PDB entry 7AOR | electron microscopy, 3.50 A resolution | chains i and 2 of the 57 polymer chains in the assembly

# Chain i
Protein: uS15m
Organism: Trypanosoma cruzi (strain CL Brener)
UniProtKB: Q4DS13 (Q4DS13_TRYCC); residues 1-429 here = UniProt positions 1-429
Chain sequence (429 residues; numbered 1 to 429; the number before each row is that of its first residue):
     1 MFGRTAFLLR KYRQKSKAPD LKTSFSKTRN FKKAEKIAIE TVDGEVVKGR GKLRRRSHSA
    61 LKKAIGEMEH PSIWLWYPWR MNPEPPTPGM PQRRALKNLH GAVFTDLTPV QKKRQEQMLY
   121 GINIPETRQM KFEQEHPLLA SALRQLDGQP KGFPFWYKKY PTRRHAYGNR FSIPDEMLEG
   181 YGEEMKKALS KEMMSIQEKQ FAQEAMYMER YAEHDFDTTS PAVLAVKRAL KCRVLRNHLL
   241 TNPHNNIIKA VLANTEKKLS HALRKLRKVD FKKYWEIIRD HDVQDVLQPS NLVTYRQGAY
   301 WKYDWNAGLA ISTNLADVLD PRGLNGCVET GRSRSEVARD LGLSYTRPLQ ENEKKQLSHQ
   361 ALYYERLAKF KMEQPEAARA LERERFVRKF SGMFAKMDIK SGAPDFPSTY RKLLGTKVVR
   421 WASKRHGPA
Unresolved in the structure: 1-68, 429

# Chain 2
Molecule: 8129-nt RNA strand
Organism: Trypanosoma cruzi (strain CL Brener)
Sequence (8129 nucleotides; numbered -2588 to 5540; the number before each row is that of its first residue; numbers below 1 keep their minus sign (U-2588 is residue -2588)):
 -2588 UUUAAUGGGU AAUUUUAAAG CAAGUAAUUA UGAAUUAGGA UAAGAACAGA AUUCCUCAAG
 -2528 UCCCUAAUUG CGAUUAUUUG UUAAGAUCUU UUUGAGGAUA GAUCUAAAAU UACCAAGUCC
 -2468 AAUUUUUGUA UAUGGGCGGG CUAUGAAAAU AUAAAAUUAU AUAUUUUCUA GUUUGAUCGA
 -2408 AAAUGCUUUU CGAUUUGAAA AUUUAAAUUA AAUUUAAGUU UAAUUUUCAA UUUUCAAAAU
 -2348 UUGAAACAAU UUUGGAAUUU UGGUAGGUAU UUUAUUGAUA GGUUUAAAUC ACCGCUGUAU
 -2288 AAAUUUUGGU AGUAAAACUU UUUGUAAUAA UGCGUUUUUA UUAUCAGUUA UUUAUGGGUG
 -2228 UUUGUGAUUU AAAUGUAAUC AGUUUAGUAC AAAUCAUUUU UCUAAAUUAU UUUGAGUUUU
 -2168 GGGAUUUGGA GGUUUGAACU UGAAUUUAAA UUUAGUUUCA AGUCAAGUCG UAUAAAAAAC
 -2108 AUGGCAUUUU UUGUUGCUAU AAGUUUUUUA UAUAACUCUU UGAUUCGAAA UUAAAUUUAA
 -2048 AUUUAGGUUU UAGCUAUUUU AAAUUCCAAC UUGAAAUUUG UUUUGGGUUU UUAUAAUUGA
 -1988 GUUUUAAAUU UUAAAUCCAA AUUUAAAUAG GAUCUUCUUU ACUAAUGAAA AUAUUUUACA
 -1928 AAUCUUUUGC AAAAAUAUUU UAAUUUAGUA AGGAUGGUUG GUAUUUUAAA UUUCGGUUUA
 -1868 AUUUUUAAAA UUUUUUUAUU GACCAAACAU UUUCAAGGUU AGUGGGAAUA GCUAUGACUU
 -1808 UGGUUUAGAU UUAGUUUUAU CAUUGAAUUG UUAUGUAAAG GAUUUGUGGU UAUACAAUAU
 -1748 GUUUAUGUAU GUGUUUAUUA UAUGUACUCG AUUAGAGAAG CUAAACUUAA AUUCAAACCU
 -1688 CCAAUUUCCA AAACUUGAAA CAAUUUUUAG GUGAUUUAUU AAGAAUUGAU UUAAAAUUAU
 -1628 GAAUGUAUAA AUUUUGGUAG UAGGUUUUUU UUGUAAUAAU GUGUUUAUAA AUUGUAACUA
 -1568 AUCUGGUUUA AACUAUUUUU CUAAAUUAUU UUAGGUUUUU UUUGGGACAU GAGAGUUUAA
 -1508 AUUUGAAUUU ACUUUUAAGU UAUCAAUAAA AAACAUGUUU UUUGUGCUAU UAAAAUUUAU
 -1448 AUAAUCUUUU UGACGUCAAA UUUAAAUUUA GGUUUAUUCU AAUUCGAAAC UUUUUGGUUU
 -1388 UUUAAUAAAU AACUCCAAUA AAUCUAAAUU UUUUUAUAGA UCAAACAUUU UUAAGGUUGG
 -1328 UAGGCAUAGU UAUGACUUUC UAGUUUAAUU UAGUUUUAUU UAUUGAAUUG UUAUGUAAAG
 -1268 GAUUUGUGGU UGGGAAUGUU UAUGUUUAUG UUUAUUAUGU GUAUUUUAUU UAAUUAGAAA
 -1208 AGCUUUUAAA AAUUUAAAAU UUGUAAUCCA AAUUUUACCA AUUAAGAAGA AUAUUAUAAU
 -1148 AAUGGGUGUC UUAUAUUUUA AAUAAAUAUU UAAAUUCCGU GUAGUAAAUU UAUUAUUUGU
 -1088 AUUAUUUAUA UAAUAGGUGU AUUAUAUUUA AAUUUUAAAU UUGUUGUUUU AUAUUUAGAU
 -1028 ACAUAUUUAU AGAUUAAUAU AUUUAAAUAA UAUUUUAAAA UUUAUUGAAC UGUAAUUAUU
  -968 AGUUUAAUAU UUUUAGUUUG AUGUUGAAAU AUUUAAUUAA AGAUGUUACA GUUGUUCUAU
  -908 AUGUACCAAA UAAAUAUAGU AAGAUUAUUU UAGUUGAAUU AAUAAAUAAA UAUUUAUUUU
  -848 UCUUUGUAAA UAUUAUGAAC AAUUUAAAAA UUAAUCUGUU UAACUAAAAU GUUAUAUAUA
  -788 AUAAUCUAAG UUAAUUUGAA UAUUAAAAGU ACAAGUAUAA UUUGUAAUUC UAAAGUAUUU
  -728 UAAUGGUAUA UUUUUAGUAG GUAAAUGAAA AGUAUAAAUG GAUAUAACUU AAUAUUUAAU
  -668 AUUUGUUUAA UGAAAAGUAU UUUAUUAUUA UAUUGUAUAG UAUUAUUAUA GUGUAUAGUU
  -608 UUUUAAAAAU AUAAAAAUAU UGUUAAUAAA AUUAUCGUAU UUUAAGUGCG UUUAUUAAAU
  -548 GCGUUUGUCU AAGAUAAUUA UUUAAGAUUA UUCUUGUAAA UAUAUUUAAA UAUUAAUAAU
  -488 UCUUAAAAUA AAAAAAUAUC CUCAAUUGCA AUAUUAUUGU AGCAUAGUAA UUUGUUAACU
  -428 AAAUAUUAAA GUGUUCCAUA GAAAAUUUUU AAAUUACAAC AAAUAAAAUA AAGUAUGAAU
  -368 UAAUAUCAAA AUUUUAAUAA AAAUUAAAAA AUUAAAAUAG GGCAAGUCCU ACUCUCCUUU
  -308 ACAAAGAGAA CAUUAUGAUA UGUAAUUGUA UGUUUGAUUG GGGCAAUACU AUAUUUAUUU
  -248 AUAUAGCAUA AGAACUAUAU UCUUUGAAAU UAUAAAAGGU UCGAGCAGGU UAACAAGCAU
  -188 UAAAAAUAAA UGUGUUUCAU CGUCUACUUA UUACCAUGAU UGAUUGUUCA UCAAAAUAGU
  -128 AAUUCGUUAG UUGGGUUAAA AUCGUUGUAA AGCAGAUUUG UUUAUAUAUU UAAUUUUUAU
   -68 AAUUAAUAAU AAUUAAUAUA AGUACGCAAG GAUUGAUUAU UGAAAAAAGA AAGAAGAAUA
    -8 UAAUUUAUAU AAAUUAUGGU CAAUUGUUAG UAUUCAUAUU AAUUUUUUUA AAUGUUUUAU
    52 CAUUUUAUAA AGGUUUAUUU UUGAAAGAUU UUUUGUAUAA AAUUUUAGGA AUAGUUAAUA
   112 AUAAUUUAUA AUUUUGAUUA GAUUGUUUUG UUAAUGCUAU UAGAUGGGUG UGGAAAAAUA
   172 AAAAAAAUAA UUAAUAUAUA UCAAUAAUAA AUUAAAUUAA UCUAUUAGUC AGAAAUGGAU
   232 GCCAGCCGUU GCGGUAAUUU CUAUGCUUUU AAAUAUUAUA CAAUUAUCAU AUUAAAUUGU
   292 UAAGUGCUGA UUUAACCAAU AAAAAUAUAA AUAAUUUUUA UUUGUUUUUA AACACCAUUA
   352 GGUAUAUGCA AAUAUAAAAU UAUAGUAAUU AUAAAUUAUA UUAUAUUAUA UUUAUUCAUA
   412 UAAUUAAUAG GAUAAUAUUU GUAGUUUUUG AUACCAUGAU AAGGAUUAUA AAUUGAAAGU
   472 GUUAAUAUCA UAAUCAAAAU UUAUUAUUUA UAUUAAAUAU GUAUGUGUAG AUAAAAUAAG
   532 AAAUUAAAAA GGUAUUGUUG CCCACCAAUU UUUAUAAUAA AAAUAACGUG CAGUAAUUAA
   592 UAUAUUUAUA AAAAUAUAUU UUAGCUAAAU UAGAAUCAAU UUAAUAAUUU UAAGUUUUGG
   652 UUGAUUAAAA GAGGAGUUUU UGGAAGGUGG GGAUUUUCAU UUUGAUUUCC CAGAGAACCA
   712 GAGAGGCGGG AACCAGCGUU UUAUUUUUGG GGGAGAGCGG AGCGCGAGGA AAGCCCAUUU
   772 UGAGCAGGAG UUUUUCGGGG GGGAGGGGGC AUUUCUGGCG GAGAACAGAG AUUCUUGUUU
   832 CGGAAGGGGA GCAGGCCCGA CAGAUUUUUG CCAACGCAUU CAGGAGGGGA GCCUUAUUUG
   892 AAGUGCGCUU UCUUUCAAGA GGGGGAGAGA AGGGGAGAAG GGGAAGUGAG AAAUUUAGAA
   952 UUACACGGUG AAAUUAAAUU UUGACUAAAU UAAGGUUGCC CUCUUGUCGU CUCUAUCUCC
  1012 UCCCAACCCC UCUCCCCUUG GAUCCUUCCC CCCAAAACUC CUCGAUGUUU CUUCCCUACC
  1072 CAAAUCACUU CAGCGUUCCC CCGCUACCCA AUCAUCCUCC UACCAAACCC CCCGCCCCCU
  1132 UUACCCUCGC CCCCUCUCUC AAUCCAACUU CUCCUUUCUC AAUCCUCCUC CUCUCCCCAA
  1192 CCCUCUCCCC AAAAUUAAUU CCUCGUCUAA AAUUCCAUUU UGUUUAUAAA AAAAAUUAAG
  1252 UUGAUAUUAA UAUUAUUAAA UAUUCAAAAU UAUUUAUUAA UAUAAAGAAA GAAUAUUUUA
  1312 UUAGUAUAAU AUUAAUGUGU AUAAUGUUAA GUCAAAUUAA AAUGCCAGAU AUGUUAAAAA
  1372 ACAGGCUAUU GUAUUUAUCA AUAGACAAAA AAAUAUGUUU AAAUUUAAAU GUAUAUUUUU
  1432 GUAAUAUGGU UUUGUAAUGC ACAAAAUGAA UAAGGAACAU UUUUGUAUAU UAAUUUAUAU
  1492 GAUACAAAAA AACAUGACUA CAUGAUAAGU ACAAGAGGAG ACAGACGACA GUGUCCACAG
  1552 CACCCGUUUC AGCACAGUUG GAGGAGAGGG GAUAAGAUUU AUUGAUGAAA UUUGUGAUUU
  1612 GCAUCGUGGU ACAGAAAAGU UAUGUGAAUA UAAAAGUGUA GAACAAUGUC UUCCGAUUUC
  1672 GACAGGUUAG AAGAUGGGGA AGAGCAGGCA UUUUGGAGAA GGCGAGGGCG ACGGGCAAGC
  1732 GAAAGAUUUU GAAACUUUCC GAGAAGGGGG AACAGAGGGG UAAGGGGCUC CGGUUUAGAC
  1792 AGAGGAAUUU CGUUGACAAA GAGACAGAAG UUUUGGGGCG AGCAGGCUUU CAGGAAUGGA
  1852 UUCUUGAUGA GGGGGAGGGG AUUUUAAACA GGGAGGAGAG AGAGGGGAAU CGAUAGCGGC
  1912 UUUGGGGCAG AAAGAAUUGA UUAUUUAGAA GGGGGCCGCG AGGAGGGGAG AGUCGAAGGA
  1972 UUUUUGAUUU UUGUGAAGGA GAAGGAAGGG AGCAGAUUCG AACGGGAUAG CGAGAGGGAG
  2032 AAGCAAGGGG GGUUUUUGGG GGUUAAAAGG AAACCAGUUU UAGACCAAAG AAAGGGGGGG
  2092 GCCGGGAAUU CAGCUUUGUG GAACACCCCA AAGGGAUUUG AGGAAUUUUU GGGGGAGCUC
  2152 GACGGCGGGC GGAGCAUUAU UUGAGGAGGG CGGGAGCAGA AGGCUUUCUG AGGAAAGAGG
  2212 GGACCGAGAU CGAUGAAGGU UAUUUUUUGG UUAUUGAGGA UUGUUUAAAA UUGAAUAAAA
  2272 AGGCUUUUUG GAAGGGGAUU UUUGGGGGAC ACCGCCAGAG GAGGAGGGUU UUGGAAGAGU
  2332 UUGUUUUGAG AGGAGGUUUU GAGGGGAGGG GAGAGAGGGA ACGGGAGAGG AACGGACCAG
  2392 AGAGGAGAGU UGAGGAAGGC GGUUUUGAAG GAGAGGGGAG GCUUUCGGAC CAAGGGAAGG
  2452 AAGGGAGGUU AAGAAAAGGA AAAACAAUUU GUGAGGGAGA AGGGUUUUUG GAGGGGUUUU
  2512 GGGAAGAGAG GGGUUUUGGG GAAACCAGAU GAGAUUGUUU GCAGAAACAA AGGGGUUUUU
  2572 GGGCAAAGGA AUACAAUUUG CAGAGGGGGG AGAGCGGAAG GAGGAACACG GGAGGGAAGA
  2632 CAGGAUUUAG GAAGCGAGAG AGAGGAGAGG GGAAAGGGUU UAGUUGGAAU GAAGAGGUAG
  2692 UUUGUAGGAA GUUAAGAAUA AUGGUUAUAA AUUUUAUAUA AAAGCGGAGA AAAAAGAAAG
  2752 GGUCUUUUAA UGUCAGGUUG UUUAUAUAGA AUAUAUGGGG UAGGUUUUAG UUUAGGAUUU
  2812 UUUAUAGCAU UGCAAAUAAU UUGUGGAGUG UGUUUAGCUU GAUUAUUUUU UAGUUGUUUU
  2872 AUUUGUUCAA AUUGAUAUUU UGUAUUAUUU UUAUGAGAUU UUGAUUUGGG UUUUGUGAUA
  2932 AGAAGUGUAC AUAUAUGUUU UACAUCUUUA UUAUAUUUAC UAUUAUAUAU CCAUAUAUUU
  2992 AAGUCAAUAA CGUUAAUAAU AUUGUUUGAC ACACAUAUAU UAGUAUGAUU UAUAGGUUUU
  3052 AUAUUGUUUG UAUUUAUAAU AAUAAUAGCU UUUAUAGGAU AUGUACUGCC UUGUACAAUG
  3112 AUGUCAUACU GAGGUUUAAC GGUGUUUAGU AAUAUUAUAG CAACAGUACC AAUUUUAGGU
  3172 AUAUGAUUAU GUUAUUGAAU UUGGGGAAGU GAAUUUAUAA ACGAUUUUAC AUUAUUAAAG
  3232 UUACAUGUAU UACAUGUGUU AUUACCAUUU AUAUUACUAA UAAUAUUAAU UUUACAUUUA
  3292 UUUUGUCUAC AUUAUUUUAU GAGUUCUGAU GCAUUUUGUG AUAGGUUUGC AUUUUAUUGU
  3352 GAAAGAUUAA GUUUUUGUAU GUGGUUUUAU UUGAGAGAUA UGUUUUUAGC AUUUUCAAUA
  3412 UUAUUAUGUA UGAUGUAUGU UAUAUUUAUA AAUUGGUAUU UUGUAUUUCA UGAGGAAUCU
  3472 UGAGUUAUAG UAGAUACACU AAAAACAUCA GAUAAAAUAU UACCAGAAUG AUUUUUUUUG
  3532 UAUUUAUUCG GUUUUUUAAA GGCAAUCCCA GAUAAGUUUA UGGGUUUGUU UUUAAUGGUU
  3592 AUUUUAUUAU UCUCAUUAUU UUUAUUUAUA UUGAAUUGUA UAUUAUGAUU UGUGUAUUGU
  3652 AGAAGUUCAU UAUUAUGAUU AACAUAUUCG UUAAUAUUAU UUUAUAGUAU AUGAAUGAGU
  3712 GGUUUUUUAG CAUUAUAUGU AGUAUUAGCA UAUCCAAUAU GAAUGGAAUU ACAAUACUGA
  3772 GUAUUAUUAU UAUUUUUGUU GAUAGUGUGU AGGUUAGAUU AGUUUAGAAU AAAAAAAUAA
  3832 GUAUUUUGAU AUUAUUAAAG UAAAAGAGGA AUUUUGGGCG GAAGAGAAGG AGACAGGAGA
  3892 GGAAAUGAAG GAGAAAGGUU UUGAGAGGGG GGUUUUUUGA GGGGAGGAAA AAGAAUUUUG
  3952 AAUUUGAACU AUUUGUUUAA GUUAUGGGAG AGAAGCAAGG AGGAGAAAAG UAGGGGAAUU
  4012 UUGAGGAGAU UCUUGGGGAG AGGCGGGCGG GCGACGGCGG UUUUGAAAAC ACCCAUUUUU
  4072 AGGAGGAUAA GAGGGGAGAA AAGGGGAAAU GGAAUUGGGA AUUGCCUUUG CCAAACUUUU
  4132 AGAAGAAAGA GCAGGAAAGG UUAGGGGGAG GAGAGAAGAA AGGGAAAGUU GUGAUUUUGG
  4192 AGUUAUAGAA UAAGAUCAAA UAAGUUAAUA AUAUCAAAGA AAAGUAUAUA UACGCUAGAA
  4252 CAAAUGAAGA AUAAUAAAUU UUUAAUAUUG AUAAAAGAUA AUUUUACAAC UCAAAAACCA
  4312 AGAAAUUGAU AAGAAAAAAU AAAUAUAUUA ACAAUUAAUC UAAAAUAAAA AAUAUAAAUG
  4372 AUAAUAAGUC AUAUUAUAAA GAAAAAGCCA AUACAAAUAC AAAGGUAACU UAGUUGUAAU
  4432 AAUAGACAGA AAACUUUGAU AAAAAAUCCA AAUACAAUUG GAAUAGCUCC AAUGCAAAGA
  4492 AAGAGACAUG CAAGUAGUAA ACUUAUUAAA AAGUUAUUAA AAAAAGAAAA AAAUAUGAAG
  4552 UUGAUUAAAA AAUAGUUUUC AUUGUAUUUA AAGUCAAAAA UAUUAUAUAU AAUAAAAAAA
  4612 UAGUAUAUAA UAAUAAGUAA UACUAAACUU AUACUAUAAA UUAAGUGAAA AUUUAAAUAU
  4672 AAAUAAAAGA UAUAAUUUUU UGUUGAAAUA AAUAUUAGGA AUAAAAAGCA AAAAUUAUUC
  4732 ACACUUAACA CAAAUAGUAA ACUAACGAUA GCAAAGCUGU UUAAUCCAAU UAAAACGCAU
  4792 GUACAAGAUU GAAAUAAUAG AAGUUUGAUG AAUAAAAUAU AAAAAUAAAU GAAGCUAAUU
  4852 AGUAGAAUUA UUAAUAUAAA ACAAAACAAA AUAUAAAAAG UUAACAUAUA AAUAAAAAUA
  4912 AAGACACCAA GUCUAAUAUA AAGUUGCUCC AUAAACAAAA UUAAAAAGGC GAUGUAUAAU
  4972 UUGAAUAAAA UUAAUAAUGU GUAAAAUAGG CAUAAAAUUC CAAGUCAUUC UUCAUCAAAA
  5032 ACUAAAAAAC AAAAAUCACA UAGGAAAAAA CAGUAGUUUA AUAUCAUAAA AUAUAAUAAU
  5092 AUAAAUAAUA AUAUAAAAUU UAUUAAGUUU AACAUGUAGU AAUAUCAUAG AACUAAAAUU
  5152 UUAUAUCCAA AUCUACUGGA CAUUAAUAAU AAAAAGAGCA AUAAGCUAAA UAUUUCAAAG
  5212 AGGAUUGAUA UAAUAAUAAU AUGAUUAAUA AAUAUAAAUA AGAAUAUAAU AAUGUAUUGA
  5272 AUAAUAAUAA UAAUGAAUAA AAAUCUGGUA UCGAAUGAUA GAAAGCAAAA AAAUAAUGUA
  5332 AAGCAAAAUA AGAAUAAGAG UAUAAAGAUG AAACAAAUAU AAGAAUCUAA UAAUGUUAUU
  5392 CAAAAUAGGU UAAUAAUUAA UAAUCAGAGU AAAUCAAAGC UUAGUAAUGU UAGUGUAGUA
  5452 UAAUCACAUA AGAUAAUAAA GCUGUAGAUA AUAAGAAAUA UAAAUAUGUG UAUGAUAUAU
  5512 AAAAACAAGG AUUUUUUGGG GGUUUAGGG
Unresolved in the structure: -2588 to 0, 395-537, 614-5540

# How chain i and chain 2 interact
Contacting residue pairs (146):
  Trp74(i) - C360(2)  sugar contact
  Trp79(i) - U597(2)  hydrogen bond to the phosphate
  Arg80(i) - U596(2)  phosphate contact
  Arg80(i) - U597(2)  salt bridge to the phosphate
  Met81(i) - U336(2)  base contact
  Met81(i) - A595(2)  sugar contact
  Met81(i) - U596(2)  phosphate contact
  Asn82(i) - U336(2)  base contact
  Asn82(i) - A361(2)  sugar contact
  Pro83(i) - U336(2)  base contact
  Pro83(i) - C360(2)  sugar contact
  Pro83(i) - A361(2)  sugar contact
  Pro85(i) - G359(2)  base contact
  Gly89(i) - G359(2)  base contact
  Pro91(i) - G359(2)  base contact
  Gln92(i) - U358(2)  hydrogen bond to the sugar
  Gln92(i) - G359(2)  base contact
  Arg93(i) - U358(2)  hydrogen bond to the base
  Arg94(i) - U333(2)  salt bridge to the phosphate
  Arg94(i) - U334(2)  salt bridge to the phosphate
  Arg94(i) - G359(2)  sugar contact
  Arg94(i) - C360(2)  base contact
  Lys97(i) - U332(2)  salt bridge to the phosphate
  Asn98(i) - A331(2)  sugar contact
  Leu99(i) - U328(2)  hydrogen bond to the sugar
  His100(i) - U328(2)  sugar contact
  His100(i) - A331(2)  sugar contact
  Gly101(i) - A331(2)  sugar contact
  Gln197(i) - A320(2)  base contact
  Gln197(i) - A321(2)  hydrogen bond to the sugar
  Lys227(i) - U323(2)  hydrogen bond to the base
  Arg228(i) - U323(2)  base contact
  Arg228(i) - A325(2)  base contact
  Lys231(i) - A286(2)  base contact
  Lys231(i) - A322(2)  hydrogen bond to the phosphate
  Lys231(i) - U323(2)  salt bridge to the phosphate
  His238(i) - A287(2)  base contact
  Asn242(i) - U288(2)  sugar contact
  Pro243(i) - U358(2)  base contact
  His244(i) - U358(2)  hydrogen bond to the base
  Asn245(i) - U288(2)  hydrogen bond to the sugar
  Asn246(i) - U333(2)  hydrogen bond to the phosphate
  Ile247(i) - A285(2)  sugar contact
  Ile247(i) - A287(2)  sugar contact
  Ile248(i) - A287(2)  base contact
  Lys249(i) - U332(2)  hydrogen bond to the phosphate
  Lys249(i) - U333(2)  salt bridge to the phosphate
  Ala250(i) - A285(2)  base contact
  Val251(i) - A285(2)  base contact
  Val251(i) - A286(2)  base contact
  Asn254(i) - U284(2)  hydrogen bond to the base
  Asn254(i) - A285(2)  base contact
  Thr255(i) - A285(2)  base contact
  Lys257(i) - U328(2)  salt bridge to the phosphate
  Lys258(i) - U284(2)  hydrogen bond to the base
  Lys258(i) - U326(2)  base contact
  His261(i) - U327(2)  salt bridge to the phosphate
  Ser290(i) - U329(2)  hydrogen bond to the phosphate
  Asn291(i) - U329(2)  phosphate contact
  Asn291(i) - U330(2)  base contact
  Val293(i) - U125(2)  sugar contact
  Val293(i) - U126(2)  phosphate contact
  Arg296(i) - U123(2)  salt bridge to the phosphate
  Arg296(i) - U124(2)  salt bridge to the phosphate
  Gln297(i) - U125(2)  phosphate contact
  Gln297(i) - U126(2)  hydrogen bond to the sugar
  Ala299(i) - U126(2)  base contact
  Ala299(i) - U327(2)  base contact
  Lys302(i) - U327(2)  base contact
  Tyr303(i) - U327(2)  phosphate contact
  Asn306(i) - U327(2)  base contact
  Asn352(i) - A119(2)  hydrogen bond to the phosphate
  Asn352(i) - U120(2)  hydrogen bond to the phosphate
  Gln356(i) - U118(2)  sugar contact
  Gln356(i) - A119(2)  hydrogen bond to the sugar
  His359(i) - U117(2)  hydrogen bond to the sugar
  Gln360(i) - A109(2)  hydrogen bond to the sugar
  Gln360(i) - U110(2)  hydrogen bond to the sugar
  Tyr363(i) - A111(2)  sugar contact
  Tyr363(i) - A112(2)  hydrogen bond to the phosphate
  Tyr363(i) - U113(2)  base contact
  Tyr364(i) - A111(2)  hydrogen bond to the phosphate
  Tyr364(i) - A112(2)  phosphate contact
  Arg385(i) - U113(2)  salt bridge to the phosphate
  Arg385(i) - A114(2)  phosphate contact
  Arg388(i) - A114(2)  salt bridge to the phosphate
  Arg388(i) - A115(2)  salt bridge to the phosphate
  Phe390(i) - G161(2)  base contact
  Met393(i) - G157(2)  base contact
  Met393(i) - G158(2)  hydrogen bond to the sugar
  Phe394(i) - G158(2)  sugar contact
  Ala395(i) - G161(2)  base contact
  Lys396(i) - G159(2)  salt bridge to the phosphate
  Lys396(i) - G161(2)  sugar contact
  Met397(i) - U89(2)  base contact
  Asp398(i) - A165(2)  phosphate contact
  Asp398(i) - A166(2)  phosphate contact
  Asp398(i) - A167(2)  phosphate contact
  Ile399(i) - U70(2)  base contact
  Ile399(i) - U71(2)  base contact
  Ile399(i) - U89(2)  sugar contact
  Lys400(i) - A167(2)  salt bridge to the phosphate
  Gly402(i) - U89(2)  base contact
  Ala403(i) - A90(2)  phosphate contact
  Pro404(i) - A90(2)  phosphate contact
  Pro404(i) - A91(2)  phosphate contact
  Ser408(i) - A68(2)  sugar contact
  Thr409(i) - A68(2)  phosphate contact
  Thr409(i) - U69(2)  base contact
  Tyr410(i) - U70(2)  base contact
  Arg411(i) - U65(2)  sugar contact
  Arg411(i) - U66(2)  salt bridge to the phosphate
  Arg411(i) - U67(2)  hydrogen bond to the sugar
  Arg411(i) - A68(2)  hydrogen bond to the sugar
  Lys412(i) - U69(2)  base contact
  Lys412(i) - U156(2)  base contact
  Leu413(i) - U156(2)  sugar contact
  Leu413(i) - G157(2)  sugar contact
  Lys417(i) - U156(2)  hydrogen bond to the phosphate
  Lys417(i) - G157(2)  salt bridge to the phosphate
  Val418(i) - G157(2)  base contact
  Arg420(i) - G105(2)  hydrogen bond to the sugar
  Arg420(i) - U106(2)  salt bridge to the phosphate
  Trp421(i) - G105(2)  phosphate contact
  Trp421(i) - U106(2)  hydrogen bond to the phosphate
  Ala422(i) - A104(2)  sugar contact
  Ala422(i) - G105(2)  hydrogen bond to the phosphate
  Ser423(i) - U103(2)  sugar contact
  Ser423(i) - A104(2)  sugar contact
  Ser423(i) - U129(2)  sugar contact
  Ser423(i) - U130(2)  phosphate contact
  Lys424(i) - U66(2)  salt bridge to the phosphate
  Lys424(i) - U129(2)  phosphate contact
  Lys424(i) - U130(2)  salt bridge to the phosphate
  Arg425(i) - U67(2)  base contact
  Arg425(i) - U123(2)  hydrogen bond to the sugar
  Arg425(i) - A128(2)  hydrogen bond to the sugar
  Arg425(i) - U129(2)  salt bridge to the phosphate
  His426(i) - G105(2)  salt bridge to the phosphate
  His426(i) - U106(2)  phosphate contact
  His426(i) - U107(2)  phosphate contact
  His426(i) - A122(2)  hydrogen bond to the sugar
  His426(i) - U123(2)  sugar contact
  Gly427(i) - U123(2)  sugar contact
  Pro428(i) - A122(2)  phosphate contact
  Pro428(i) - U123(2)  phosphate contact
Interface residues without a listed pair, chain i (94 interface residues in all): Glu84, Pro86, Ala95, Thr218, Leu224, Leu235, Ala253, Gln350, Lys355, Glu384, Thr416
Interface residues without a listed pair, chain 2 (73 interface residues in all): G64, A155, G163, A324

# In short
94 residues of chain i and 73 residues of chain 2 are in contact, with 33 hydrogen bonds and 22 salt bridges.
Polar contacts include Arg93(i)-U358(2), Lys227(i)-U323(2) and His244(i)-U358(2).
Chain i is uS15m and chain 2 is an 8129-nt RNA strand, both from Trypanosoma cruzi (strain CL Brener); the
structure, mt-SSU from Trypanosoma cruzi in complex with mt-IF-3, was determined by electron microscopy,
deposited together with 7ANE, 7AIH and 7AM2.
